PDB entry 2BU2 | X-ray diffraction, 2.40 A resolution | chain A

[Chain A]
Name: Pyruvate dehydrogensae kinase isoenzyme 2
Source organism: Homo sapiens
Notes: EC 2.7.1.99
UniProt: Q15119 (PDK2_HUMAN); residues 8-399 here correspond to UniProt positions 16-407 (UniProt number = residue number + 8)
Amino-acid sequence (394 residues; row label = number of the first residue in the row):
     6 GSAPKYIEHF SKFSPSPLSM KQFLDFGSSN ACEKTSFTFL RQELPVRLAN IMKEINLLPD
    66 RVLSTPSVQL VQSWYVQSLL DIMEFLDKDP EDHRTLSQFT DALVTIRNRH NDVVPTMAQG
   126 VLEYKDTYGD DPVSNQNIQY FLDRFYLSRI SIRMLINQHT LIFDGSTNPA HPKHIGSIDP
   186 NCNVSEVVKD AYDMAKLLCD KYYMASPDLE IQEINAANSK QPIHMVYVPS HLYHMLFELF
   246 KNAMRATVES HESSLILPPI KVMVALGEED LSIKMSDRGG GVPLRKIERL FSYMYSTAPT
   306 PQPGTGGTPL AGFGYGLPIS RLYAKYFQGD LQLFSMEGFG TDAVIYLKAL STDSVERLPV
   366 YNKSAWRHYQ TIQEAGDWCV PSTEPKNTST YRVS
Disordered / not traced: 32-33, 170-176, 303-314, 386-399
Ion coordination: Mg2+: Asn-247 (together with ATP)
Residues lining bound ligands:
  - ATP (adenosine-5'-triphosphate): Glu-243, Lys-246, Asn-247, Ala-248, Arg-250, Ala-251, Asp-282, Gly-286, Val-287, Leu-295, Leu-315, Ala-316, Gly-317, Phe-318, Gly-319, Tyr-320, Gly-321, Leu-322, Pro-323, Thr-346
  - TF1 (4-({(2R,5S)-2,5-dimethyl-4-[(2R)-3,3,3-trifluoro-2-hydroxy-2-methylpropanoyl]piperazin-1-yl}carbonyl)benzonitrile): Leu-23, Gln-27, Phe-28, Phe-31, Thr-40, Ser-41, Phe-44, Leu-45, Leu-160, Gln-163, His-164, Ile-167

[In short]
Ligands of chain A: ATP and compound TF1.
Chain A is Pyruvate dehydrogensae kinase isoenzyme 2 (Homo sapiens); the structure, crystal structures of
human pyruvate dehydrogenase kinase 2 containing physiological and synthetic ligands, was determined by X-ray
diffraction (same publication as 2BTZ, 2BU5, 2BU6, 2BU7 and 2BU8).
